PDB entry 4TWH | X-ray diffraction, 3.60 A resolution | chains B and C of the 5 polymer chains in the assembly

== Chain B (and C) ==
Name: Cys-loop ligand-gated ion channel
Organism: Dickeya chrysanthemi
Notes: chain C of this document is another copy of the same molecule, construct and numbering; everything in this record applies to it too
Reference sequence: P0C7B7 (ELIC_DICCH); the construct has insertions or renumbered stretches relative to UniProt, so the offset changes along the chain: 11-163 = UniProt 11-163; 165-317 = UniProt 164-316
Amino-acid sequence (307 residues; numbered 11 to 317; the number before each row is that of its first residue):
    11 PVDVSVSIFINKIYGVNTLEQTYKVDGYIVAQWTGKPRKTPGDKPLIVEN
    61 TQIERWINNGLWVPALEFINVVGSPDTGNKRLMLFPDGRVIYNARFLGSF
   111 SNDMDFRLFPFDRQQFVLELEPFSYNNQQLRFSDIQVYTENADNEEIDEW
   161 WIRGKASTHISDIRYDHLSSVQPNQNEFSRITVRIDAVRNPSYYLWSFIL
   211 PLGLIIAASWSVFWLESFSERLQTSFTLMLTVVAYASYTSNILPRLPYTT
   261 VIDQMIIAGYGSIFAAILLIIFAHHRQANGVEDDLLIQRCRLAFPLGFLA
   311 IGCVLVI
Differences from the reference sequence: conflict Ala-152 (Ile in P0C7B7), Asn-289 (Met288 in P0C7B7); insertion (164); engineered mutation Ser-247 (Phe246 in P0C7B7)

== Chain B / chain C interface ==
Pairs across the interface (98):
  Phe-19(B) / His-177(C)
  Lys-22(B) / Glu-30(C)  hydrogen bond (side chain-backbone)
  Lys-22(B) / Ser-111(C)  hydrogen bond
  Tyr-24(B) / Glu-30(C)
  Tyr-24(B) / Val-82(C)
  Asp-36(B) / Val-81(C)
  Tyr-38(B) / Glu-77(C)  hydrogen bond
  Tyr-38(B) / Ile-79(C)
  Gln-42(B) / Ser-180(C)
  Ile-57(B) / Ser-134(C)
  Ile-57(B) / Tyr-135(C)  hydrophobic
  Glu-59(B) / Val-73(C)
  Glu-59(B) / Ala-75(C)  hydrogen bond (side chain-backbone)
  Glu-59(B) / Ser-134(C)  hydrogen bond
  Asn-60(B) / Ala-75(C)
  Thr-61(B) / Asn-68(C)
  Gln-62(B) / Ile-67(C)
  Asp-86(B) / Gly-83(C)
  Asp-86(B) / Ser-84(C)  hydrogen bond
  Asn-89(B) / Ala-75(C)
  Asn-89(B) / Glu-77(C)
  Asn-89(B) / Phe-133(C)
  Lys-90(B) / Phe-133(C)
  Arg-91(B) / Phe-133(C)
  Arg-91(B) / Ser-134(C)
  Arg-99(B) / Ser-180(C)
  Ile-101(B) / Ser-179(C)
  Asn-103(B) / Phe-133(C)
  Arg-105(B) / Glu-77(C)  salt bridge
  Arg-105(B) / Phe-78(C)  hydrogen bond (side chain-backbone)
  Arg-105(B) / Ile-79(C)  hydrogen bond (side chain-backbone)
  Arg-105(B) / Val-81(C)  hydrogen bond (side chain-backbone)
  Leu-107(B) / Val-82(C)  hydrophobic
  Leu-107(B) / Gly-83(C)
  Tyr-148(B) / His-177(C)
  Asn-154(B) / Asp-113(C)
  Glu-156(B) / Arg-117(C)  salt bridge
  Glu-156(B) / Tyr-258(C)
  Ile-157(B) / Gln-31(C)  hydrogen bond (backbone-side chain)
  Ile-157(B) / Met-114(C)
  Ile-157(B) / Asp-115(C)
  Ile-157(B) / Arg-117(C)
  Ile-157(B) / Tyr-258(C)
  Asp-158(B) / Gln-31(C)  hydrogen bond
  Asp-158(B) / Pro-257(C)
  Glu-159(B) / Leu-29(C)
  Glu-159(B) / Pro-257(C)
  Asn-200(B) / Pro-257(C)
  Ser-202(B) / Pro-257(C)  hydrogen bond (side chain-backbone)
  Ser-202(B) / Tyr-258(C)
  Tyr-203(B) / Leu-256(C)
  Tyr-203(B) / Pro-257(C)  hydrogen bond (backbone-backbone)
  Tyr-203(B) / Tyr-258(C)
  Tyr-203(B) / Thr-259(C)
  Tyr-203(B) / Asp-263(C)
  Tyr-204(B) / Arg-255(C)
  Trp-206(B) / Thr-259(C)
  Trp-206(B) / Ile-267(C)
  Ser-207(B) / Thr-259(C)
  Ser-207(B) / Asp-263(C)
  Ser-207(B) / Ile-267(C)
  Leu-210(B) / Ile-267(C)  hydrophobic
  Pro-211(B) / Tyr-270(C)  hydrophobic
  Leu-214(B) / Met-239(C)
  Leu-214(B) / Phe-274(C)
  Ile-215(B) / Met-239(C)  hydrophobic
  Ile-215(B) / Tyr-270(C)  hydrophobic
  Ala-217(B) / Phe-274(C)  hydrophobic
  Ala-218(B) / Phe-236(C)
  Ala-218(B) / Met-239(C)  hydrophobic
  Ala-218(B) / Phe-274(C)
  Ser-221(B) / Leu-232(C)
  Ser-221(B) / Phe-236(C)
  Ser-221(B) / Ile-277(C)
  Ser-221(B) / Ile-281(C)
  Trp-224(B) / Phe-228(C)
  Trp-224(B) / Ile-281(C)
  Trp-224(B) / His-285(C)  hydrogen bond (backbone-side chain)
  Leu-225(B) / Leu-232(C)  hydrophobic
  Glu-226(B) / His-284(C)  salt bridge
  Glu-226(B) / His-285(C)
  Glu-230(B) / Ser-229(C)  hydrogen bond
  Glu-230(B) / Gln-233(C)  hydrogen bond
  Thr-234(B) / Gln-233(C)  hydrogen bond
  Thr-234(B) / Phe-236(C)
  Thr-237(B) / Phe-236(C)
  Leu-238(B) / Phe-236(C)  hydrophobic
  Leu-240(B) / Leu-240(C)  hydrophobic
  Thr-241(B) / Leu-240(C)
  Ala-244(B) / Leu-240(C)  hydrophobic
  Ala-244(B) / Val-243(C)
  Tyr-245(B) / Val-243(C)
  Tyr-248(B) / Ala-246(C)  hydrophobic
  Tyr-248(B) / Ser-247(C)
  Tyr-248(B) / Ser-250(C)
  Asn-251(B) / Asn-251(C)  hydrogen bond
  Ile-252(B) / Ser-250(C)
  Ile-252(B) / Arg-255(C)  hydrogen bond (backbone-side chain)
Other interface residues (no listed pair), chain B (56 interface residues in all): Thr-87, Val-222, Arg-299
Other interface residues (no listed pair), chain C (56 interface residues in all): Glu-64, Pro-74, Gln-139, Thr-237, Gly-271, Val-291

== Summary ==
The chain B/chain C interface involves 56 residues from each chain, with 19 hydrogen bonds and 3 salt bridges.
Polar contacts include Arg-105(B)/Glu-77(C), Glu-156(B)/Arg-117(C) and Glu-226(B)/His-284(C).
Chain B and chain C are both Cys-loop ligand-gated ion channel (Dickeya chrysanthemi); the structure, X-ray
structure of a pentameric ligand gated ion channel from Erwinia chrysanthemi (ELIC) mutant F16'S, was
determined by X-ray diffraction together with 4TWD and 4TWF from the same study.
